PDB entry 4B6W | X-ray diffraction, 2.35 A resolution | chain A

# Chain A
Name: Tubulin-specific chaperone
From: Trypanosoma brucei brucei strain 927/4 GUTAT10.1
Notes: fragment: tbc-b ubl domain, residues 2-87
UniProtKB: Q388K4 (Q388K4_TRYB2); numbering as in UniProt (aligned over 2-87)
Sequence (86 residues; row label = number of the first residue in the row):
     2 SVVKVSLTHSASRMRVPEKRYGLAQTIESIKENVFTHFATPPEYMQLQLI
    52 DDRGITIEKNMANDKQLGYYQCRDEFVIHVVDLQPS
Modified / non-standard residues: Mse15 (selenomethionine; parent Met); Mse46 (selenomethionine; parent Met); Mse62 (selenomethionine; parent Met)

# Summary
Chain A is Tubulin-specific chaperone (Trypanosoma brucei brucei strain 927/4 GUTAT10.1); the structure,
Architecture of Trypanosoma brucei Tubulin-Binding cofactor B, was determined by X-ray diffraction, deposited
together with 4B6M.
